PDB entry 3BLW | X-ray diffraction, 4.30 A resolution (low resolution: residue-level contacts below are approximate; hydrogen-bond / salt-bridge calls are withheld) | chains A and D of the 8 polymer chains in the assembly

Chain A:
Name: Isocitrate dehydrogenase [NAD] subunit 1
Source organism: Saccharomyces cerevisiae
Notes: EC 1.1.1.41
Reference sequence: P28834 (IDH1_YEAST); residues 1-349 here correspond to UniProt positions 12-360 (UniProt number = residue number + 11)
Sequence (349 residues; numbered 1 to 349; the number before each row is that of its first residue):
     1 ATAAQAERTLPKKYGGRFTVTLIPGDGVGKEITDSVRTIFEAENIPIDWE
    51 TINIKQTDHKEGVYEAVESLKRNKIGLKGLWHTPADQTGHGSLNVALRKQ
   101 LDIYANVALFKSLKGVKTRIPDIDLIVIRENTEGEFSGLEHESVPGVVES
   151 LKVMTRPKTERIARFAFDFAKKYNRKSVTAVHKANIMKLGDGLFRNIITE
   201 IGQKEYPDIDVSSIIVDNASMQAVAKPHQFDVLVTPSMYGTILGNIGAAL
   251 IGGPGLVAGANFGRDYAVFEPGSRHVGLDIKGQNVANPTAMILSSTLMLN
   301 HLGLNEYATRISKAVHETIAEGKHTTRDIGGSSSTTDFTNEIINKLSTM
Not modelled in the structure: 1-15, 55-59
Small-molecule neighbours:
  - adenosine monophosphate (AMP): Val28, Ile32, Pro254, Gly255, His275, Val276, Gly277, Leu278, Asp279, Ile280, Ala286, Asn287, Asp328
  - citrate anion (FLC): Thr83, Ser92, Asn94, Val95, Arg98, Arg129, Phe136, Thr241, Arg274
Swiss-Prot annotation at these positions:
  - binding site (substrate): Arg98, Arg129, Asp217
  - binding site (Mg(2+)): Asp217
  - site: Lys183 (Critical for catalysis)

Chain D:
Name: Isocitrate dehydrogenase [NAD] subunit 2
Source organism: Saccharomyces cerevisiae
Notes: EC 1.1.1.41
Reference sequence: P28241 (IDH2_YEAST); residues 1-354 here correspond to UniProt positions 16-369 (UniProt number = residue number + 15)
Sequence (354 residues; row label = number of the first residue in the row):
     1 ATVKQPSIGRYTGKPNPSTGKYTVSFIEGDGIGPEISKSVKKIFSAANVP
    51 IEWESCDVSPIFVNGLTTIPDPAVQSITKNLVALKGPLATPIGKGHRSLN
   101 LTLRKTFGLFANVRPAKSIEGFKTTYENVDLVLIRENTEGEYSGIEHIVC
   151 PGVVQSIKLITRDASERVIRYAFEYARAIGRPRVIVVHKSTIQRLADGLF
   201 VNVAKELSKEYPDLTLETELIDNSVLKVVTNPSAYTDAVSVCPNLYGDIL
   251 SDLNSGLSAGSLGLTPSANIGHKISIFEAVHGSAPDIAGQDKANPTALLL
   301 SSVMMLNHMGLTNHADQIQNAVLSTIASGPENRTGDLAGTATTSSFTEAV
   351 IKRL
Not modelled in the structure: 1-3, 92-95
Small-molecule neighbours: citrate anion (FLC): Lys189, Thr191, Ile192, Asp222
Swiss-Prot annotation at these positions:
  - binding site (substrate): Arg104, Arg114, Arg135, Asp222
  - binding site (Mg(2+)): Asp222, Asp248, Asp252
  - site (Critical for catalysis): Tyr142, Lys189
  - modified residue (Phosphothreonine): Thr90, Thr138, Thr312, Thr334
Reported in the primary citation:
  - binding site for adenosine monophosphate: Asn223
  - catalytic residues: Arg104, Arg114, Arg135, Tyr142, Asp248, Asp252 (by similarity / conservation)
  - mutagenesis - C150A, C150S: increased catalytic activity on isocitrate

How chain A and chain D interact:
Contacting residue pairs (11; chain A residue first):
  Leu139(A) with His147(D); Ile148(D); Val149(D)
  Glu140(A) with His147(D)
  His141(A) with Ile145(D); His147(D); Ile157(D)
  Ser143(A) with Leu159(D)
  Val144(A) with Thr161(D)
  Leu151(A) with His147(D)
  Val153(A) with Val149(D)
Also at the interface, not in a pair above, chain A (8 interface residues in all): Thr155
Also at the interface, not in a pair above, chain D (9 interface residues in all): Cys150, Gln155

Summary:
8 residues of chain A face 9 of chain D across their interface. Ligands of chain A: citrate anion and
adenosine monophosphate. Bound to chain D: citrate anion. The paper reports catalytic residues Arg104(D),
Arg114(D) and Arg135(D) among others; C150A and C150S of chain D increase catalytic activity on isocitrate.
Chain A is Isocitrate dehydrogenase [NAD] subunit 1 and chain D is Isocitrate dehydrogenase [NAD] subunit 2,
both from Saccharomyces cerevisiae; the structure, Yeast Isocitrate Dehydrogenase with Citrate and AMP Bound
in the Regulatory Subunits, was determined by X-ray diffraction, deposited together with 3BLV and 3BLX.
